5DJ8 - chains A and C of the 3 polymer chains in the assembly; structure by X-ray diffraction, 2.40 A resolution.

== Chain A ==
Molecule: Ig gamma-1 chain C region
From: Homo sapiens
Reference sequence: P01857 (IGHG1_HUMAN); residues 221-447 here correspond to UniProt positions 104-330 (UniProt number = residue number - 117)
Amino-acid sequence (227 residues; numbered 221 to 447; the number before each row is that of its first residue):
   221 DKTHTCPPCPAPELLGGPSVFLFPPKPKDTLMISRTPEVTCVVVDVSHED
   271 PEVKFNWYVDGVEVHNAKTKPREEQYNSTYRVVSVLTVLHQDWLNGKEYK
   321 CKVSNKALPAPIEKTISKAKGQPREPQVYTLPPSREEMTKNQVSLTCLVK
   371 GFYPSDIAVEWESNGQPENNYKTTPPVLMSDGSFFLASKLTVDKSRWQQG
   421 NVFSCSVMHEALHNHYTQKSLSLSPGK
Disordered / not traced: 221-236, 445-447
Construct notes: variant E356 (Asp239 in P01857), M358 (Leu241 in P01857); engineered mutation M399 (Asp282 in P01857), A407 (Tyr290 in P01857)
Cystine bridges: C261-C321, C367-C425
Covalent attachments: glycan linked to N297

== Chain C ==
Molecule: Fc-III peptide
Amino-acid sequence (13 residues; each row starts with the number of its first residue):
     1 DCAWHLGELVWCT
Cystine bridges: C2-C12

== How chain A and chain C interact ==
Contacting residue pairs (32; chain A residue first):
  L251(A) with V10(C); W11(C)
  M252(A) with E8(C); L9(C); V10(C)
  I253(A) with L9(C), hydrophobic; V10(C), hydrogen bond (backbone-backbone); W11(C), hydrophobic
  S254(A) with E8(C), hydrogen bond; L9(C), hydrogen bond (side chain-backbone)
  R255(A) with E8(C), salt bridge
  H310(A) with W11(C)
  Q311(A) with W11(C)
  E380(A) with H5(C), salt bridge
  E382(A) with L6(C)
  G385(A) with L6(C)
  S426(A) with H5(C)
  M428(A) with H5(C)
  H433(A) with D1(C), salt bridge; T13(C)
  N434(A) with D1(C), hydrogen bond (side chain-backbone); C2(C); A3(C); V10(C); W11(C); C12(C); T13(C), hydrogen bond (side chain-backbone)
  H435(A) with V10(C); W11(C)
  Y436(A) with A3(C), hydrophobic; W4(C); H5(C), hydrogen bond
Also at the interface, not in a pair above, chain A (19 interface residues in all): K248, T250, P387

== In short ==
19 residues of chain A face 12 of chain C across their interface; the contacts include 6 hydrogen bonds and 3
salt bridges. Among the polar pairs are R255(A)-E8(C), E380(A)-H5(C) and H433(A)-D1(C).
Chain A is Ig gamma-1 chain C region (Homo sapiens) and chain C is Fc-III peptide; the structure, Fc
Heterodimer Design 7.7 D399M/Y407A + T366V/K409I, was determined by X-ray diffraction together with 5DI8,
5DJ0, 5DJ2, 5DJ6, 5DJA, 5DJC and 10 further entries from the same study.
